PDB entry 8VWS | electron microscopy, 3.10 A resolution | chains A and I of the 10 polymer chains in the assembly

# Chain A
Molecule: Histone H3.2
Organism: Homo sapiens
Reference sequence: Q71DI3 (H32_HUMAN); residues 1-135 here correspond to UniProt positions 2-136 (UniProt number = residue number + 1)
Chain sequence (135 residues; row label = number of the first residue in the row):
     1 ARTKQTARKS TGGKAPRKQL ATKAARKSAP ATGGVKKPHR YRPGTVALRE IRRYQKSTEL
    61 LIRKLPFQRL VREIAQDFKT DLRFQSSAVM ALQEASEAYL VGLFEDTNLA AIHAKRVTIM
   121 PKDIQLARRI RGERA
Disordered / not traced: 1-37, 134-135
Sequence notes: engineered mutation Ala110 (Cys111 in Q71DI3)
Curated features (UniProtKB/Swiss-Prot):
  - modified residue: Arg2 (Asymmetric dimethylarginine), Thr3 (Phosphothreonine), Lys4 (Allysine), Gln5 (5-glutamyl dopamine), Thr6 (Phosphothreonine), Arg8 (Citrulline), Lys9 (N6,N6,N6-trimethyllysine), Ser10 (ADP-ribosylserine), Thr11 (Phosphothreonine), Lys14 (N6-(2-hydroxyisobutyryl)lysine), Arg17 (Asymmetric dimethylarginine), Lys18 (N6-(2-hydroxyisobutyryl)lysine), Lys23 (N6-(2-hydroxyisobutyryl)lysine), Arg26 (Citrulline), Lys27 (N6,N6,N6-trimethyllysine), Ser28 (ADP-ribosylserine), Lys36 (N6,N6,N6-trimethyllysine), Lys37 (N6-methyllysine), Tyr41 (Phosphotyrosine), Lys56 (N6,N6,N6-trimethyllysine) and 8 more in UniProt
  - lipidation: Lys18 (N6-decanoyllysine)

# Chain I
Molecule: 601 I strand (non-damaged strand)
Sequence (147 nucleotides; each row starts with the number of its first residue):
     1 ATCGAGAATC CCGGTGCCGA GGCCGCTCAA TTGGTCGTAG ACAGCTCTAG CACCGCTTAA
    61 ACGCACGTAC GCGCTGTCCC CCGCGTTTTA ACCGCCAAGG GGATTACTCC CTAGTCTCCA
   121 GGCACGTGTC AGATCTATAC ATCCGAT

# Interface between chain A and chain I
Contacting residue pairs (19; chain A residue first):
  Arg42(A) - DA69(I)  salt bridge to the phosphate
  Arg42(A) - DC144(I)  hydrogen bond to the phosphate
  Arg42(A) - DG145(I)  salt bridge to the phosphate
  Pro43(A) - DA69(I)  phosphate contact
  Thr45(A) - DC144(I)  hydrogen bond to the phosphate
  Arg63(A) - DA60(I)  sugar contact
  Arg63(A) - DA61(I)  salt bridge to the phosphate
  Arg72(A) - DC51(I)  salt bridge to the phosphate
  Arg83(A) - DG50(I)  phosphate contact
  Arg83(A) - DC51(I)  phosphate contact
  Phe84(A) - DG50(I)  sugar contact
  Phe84(A) - DC51(I)  hydrogen bond to the phosphate
  Gln85(A) - DG50(I)  phosphate contact
  Ser86(A) - DG50(I)  phosphate contact
  Arg116(A) - DG71(I)  phosphate contact
  Arg116(A) - DC72(I)  salt bridge to the phosphate
  Val117(A) - DG71(I)  hydrogen bond to the phosphate
  Thr118(A) - DG71(I)  hydrogen bond to the phosphate
  Met120(A) - DC72(I)  phosphate contact
Other interface residues (no listed pair), chain A (17 interface residues in all): Arg40, Tyr41, Leu82, Lys115
Other interface residues (no listed pair), chain I (11 interface residues in all): DT68, DC143

# Overview
Chain A and chain I form an interface of 17 and 11 residues respectively, with 5 hydrogen bonds and 5 salt
bridges. Among the polar pairs are Arg42(A)-DC144(I), Thr45(A)-DC144(I) and Phe84(A)-DC51(I).
Chain A is Histone H3.2 (Homo sapiens) and chain I is 601 I strand (non-damaged strand); the structure,
Nucleosome containing 8oxoG at SHL-6, was determined by electron microscopy, deposited together with 8VWT,
8VWU and 8VWV.
